Entry 3D85 (X-ray diffraction, 1.90 A resolution); this record covers chains B and C of the 4 polymer chains in the assembly.

# Chain B
Molecule: FAB of antibody 7G10, heavy chain
Source organism: Homo sapiens
Notes: fragment: heavy chain; antibody fragment or engineered binder
Amino-acid sequence (223 residues; each row starts with the number of its first residue):
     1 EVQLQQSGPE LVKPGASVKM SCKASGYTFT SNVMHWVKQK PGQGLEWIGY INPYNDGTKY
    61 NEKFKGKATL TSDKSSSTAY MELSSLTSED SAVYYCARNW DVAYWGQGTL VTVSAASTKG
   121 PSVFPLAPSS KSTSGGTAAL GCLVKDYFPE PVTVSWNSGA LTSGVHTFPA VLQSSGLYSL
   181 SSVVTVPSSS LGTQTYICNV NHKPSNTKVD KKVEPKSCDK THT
Not modelled in the structure: 132, 218-223
Disulfides: Cys22-Cys96, Cys142-Cys198

# Chain C
Molecule: Interleukin-23 subunit p19
Source organism: Homo sapiens
Notes: fragment: subunit p19
UniProtKB: Q9NPF7 (IL23A_HUMAN); residues 1-170 here correspond to UniProt positions 20-189 (UniProt number = residue number + 19)
Amino-acid sequence (178 residues; row label = number of the first residue in the row):
     1 RAVPGGSSPA WTQCQQLSQK LCTLAWSAHP LVGHMDLREE GDEETTNDVP HIQCGDGCDP
    61 QGLRDNSQFC LQRIHQGLIF YEKLLGSDIF TGEPSLLPDS PVGQLHASLL GLSQLLQPEG
   121 HHWETQQIPS LSPSQPWQRL LLRFKILRSL QAFVAVAARV FAHGAATLSP GSHHHHHH
Not modelled in the structure: 1-8, 33-47, 119-130, 169-178
Construct notes: expression tag (171-178)
Disulfides: Cys58-Cys70

# Chain B / chain C interface
Residue-residue contacts (25; chain B residue first):
  Thr30(B) with Thr91(C)
  Ser31(B) with Thr91(C)
  Asn32(B) with Thr91(C)
  Val33(B) with Thr91(C)
  His35(B) with Glu93(C), salt bridge
  Tyr50(B) with Asp88(C), hydrogen bond; Pro133(C); Arg139(C), hydrogen bond
  Asn52(B) with Gly86(C), hydrogen bond (side chain-backbone); Ser87(C); Asp88(C); Thr91(C), hydrogen bond
  Tyr54(B) with Glu82(C), hydrogen bond; Gly86(C); His106(C), hydrogen bond
  Asn55(B) with Ser87(C)
  Lys59(B) with Pro133(C)
  Asn99(B) with Thr91(C), hydrogen bond (side chain-backbone); Gly92(C), hydrogen bond (side chain-backbone); Glu93(C); Ser95(C), hydrogen bond
  Trp100(B) with Glu93(C), hydrogen bond (backbone-side chain)
  Asp101(B) with Pro94(C); Ser95(C), hydrogen bond
  Val102(B) with Ser95(C)
Also at the interface, not in a pair above, chain C (14 interface residues in all): Leu110, Ser134

# Summary
Chain B and chain C each contribute 14 residues to their interface; the contacts include 11 hydrogen bonds and
1 salt bridge. Polar pairs include His35(B)-Glu93(C), Tyr50(B)-Asp88(C) and Tyr50(B)-Arg139(C).
Chain B is FAB of antibody 7G10, heavy chain and chain C is Interleukin-23 subunit p19, both from Homo
sapiens; the structure, Crystal structure of IL-23 in complex with neutralizing FAB, was determined by X-ray
diffraction together with 3D87 from the same study.
